2FTK - chains A and F of the 4 polymer chains in the assembly; structure by X-ray diffraction, 3.05 A resolution.

== Chain A ==
Protein: Sporulation initiation phosphotransferase B
Organism: Bacillus subtilis
Notes: EC 2.7.-.-
Reference sequence: P06535 (SP0B_BACSU); residues 1-192 here = UniProt positions 1-192
Sequence (192 residues; numbered 1 to 192; the number before each row is that of its first residue):
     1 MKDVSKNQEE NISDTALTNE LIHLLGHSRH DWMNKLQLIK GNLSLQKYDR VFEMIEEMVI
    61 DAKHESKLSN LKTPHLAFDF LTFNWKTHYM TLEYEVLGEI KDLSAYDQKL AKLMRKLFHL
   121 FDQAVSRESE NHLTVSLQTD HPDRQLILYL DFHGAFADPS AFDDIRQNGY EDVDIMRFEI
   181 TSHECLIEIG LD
Unresolved in the structure: 1-11
Curated features (UniProtKB/Swiss-Prot):
  - modified residue: His30 (Phosphohistidine)
  - mutagenesis: His30 (H30A: Loss of sporulation)
What the authors report for this chain:
  - post-translational modification sites: His30 (citing earlier work)

== Chain F ==
Protein: Sporulation initiation phosphotransferase F
Organism: Bacillus subtilis
Notes: EC 2.7.-.-
Reference sequence: P06628 (SP0F_BACSU); residues 1001-1124 here correspond to UniProt positions 1-124 (UniProt number = residue number - 1000)
Sequence (124 residues; each row starts with the number of its first residue):
  1001 MMNEKILIVD DQSGIRILLN EVFNKEGYQT FQAANGLQAL DIVTKERPDL VLLDMKIPGM
  1061 DGIEILKRMK VIDENIRVII MTAYGELDMI QESKELGALT HFAKPFDIDE IRDAVKKYLP
  1121 LKSN
Unresolved in the structure: 1001-1002, 1122-1124
Sequence notes: engineered mutation Ser1013 (Tyr13 in P06628); modified residue (1054)
Modified / non-standard residues: Asp1054 (aspartate beryllium trifluoride; BFD)
Metal / ion sites: Mg2+: Asp1011, Asp1054, Lys1056
Curated features (UniProtKB/Swiss-Prot):
  - binding site (Mg(2+)): Asp1010, Asp1011, Asp1054, Lys1056
  - modified residue: Asp1054 (4-aspartylphosphate)

== Interface between chain A and chain F ==
Residue-residue contacts (6; chain A residue first):
  Val59(A) with Pro1105(F), hydrophobic
  Lys63(A) with Tyr1084(F)
  Ser66(A) with Tyr1084(F); Gly1085(F)
  Lys67(A) with Tyr1084(F)
  Ile100(A) with Leu1087(F), hydrophobic
Also at the interface, not in a pair above, chain A (6 interface residues in all): Asn70

== Overview ==
Chain A and chain F form an interface of 6 and 4 residues respectively. The Mg2+ site is built by Asp1011(F),
Asp1054(F) and Lys1056(F). From UniProt: one mutagenesis site on chain A; 4 Mg2+-binding residues on chain F.
From the paper: a modification site at His30(A).
Here chain A is Sporulation initiation phosphotransferase B and chain F is Sporulation initiation
phosphotransferase F, both from Bacillus subtilis. Entry 2FTK (berylloflouride Spo0F complex with Spo0B) was
determined by X-ray diffraction.
